Entry 3T5G (X-ray diffraction, 1.70 A resolution); this record covers chains A and B.

# Chain A
Protein: GTP-binding protein Rheb
From: Homo sapiens
Reference sequence: Q15382 (RHEB_HUMAN); numbering as in UniProt (aligned over 1-181)
Sequence (181 residues; row label = number of the first residue in the row):
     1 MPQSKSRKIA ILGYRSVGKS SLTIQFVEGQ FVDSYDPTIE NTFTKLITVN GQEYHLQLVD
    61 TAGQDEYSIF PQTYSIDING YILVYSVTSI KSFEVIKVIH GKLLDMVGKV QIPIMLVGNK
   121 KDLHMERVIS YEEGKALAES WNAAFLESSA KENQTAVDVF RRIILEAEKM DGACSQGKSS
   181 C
Unresolved in the structure: 1, 108-111, 171-175
Differences from the reference sequence: engineered mutation Cys174 (Ala in Q15382)
Modified / non-standard residues: Cys181 (o-methylcysteine; CMT)
Swiss-Prot annotation at these positions:
  - motif: Tyr35 to Phe43 (Effector region)
  - binding site (GDP): Ser16, Val17, Gly18, Lys19, Ser20, Ser21, Val32, Asp33, Asn119, Asp122, Ala150
  - binding site (GTP): Ser16, Gly18, Lys19, Ser20, Ser21, Val32, Tyr35, Thr38, Asn119, Asp122, Ala150
  - binding site (Mg(2+)): Ser20, Thr38
  - site: Tyr35 (Important for autoinhibition of GTPase activity)
  - modified residue: Ser130 (Phosphoserine)
  - cross-link: Lys8 (Glycyl lysine isopeptide (Lys-Gly) (interchain with G-Cter in ubiquitin))
Covalently attached groups: farnesyl (FAR) linked to Cys181
Bound ions: Mg2+: Ser20 (together with GDP)
Ligand contacts: GDP (guanosine-5'-diphosphate): Tyr14, Arg15, Ser16, Val17, Gly18, Lys19, Ser20, Ser21, Phe31, Asp33, Tyr35, Asn119, Lys120, Asp122, Leu123, Ser149, Ala150, Lys151

# Chain B
Protein: Retinal rod rhodopsin-sensitive cGMP 3', 5'-cyclic phosphodiesterase subunit delta
From: Homo sapiens
Reference sequence: O43924 (PDE6D_HUMAN); numbering as in UniProt (aligned over 1-150)
Sequence (152 residues; each row starts with the number of its first residue; numbers below 1 keep their minus sign (Gly-1 is residue -1)):
    -1 GSMSAKDERA REILRGFKLN WMNLRDAETG KILWQGTEDL SVPGVEHEAR VPKKILKCKA
    59 VSRELNFSST EQMEKFRLEQ KVYFKGQCLE EWFFEFGFVI PNSTNTWQSL IEAAPESQMM
   119 PASVLTGNVI IETKFFDDDL LVSTSRVRLF YV
Unresolved in the structure: -1 to 3
Differences from the reference sequence: expression tag (-1 to 0)
Swiss-Prot annotation at these positions:
  - region: Arg144 to Val150 (Required for association with membranes)
Ligand contacts: farnesyl (FAR): Leu17, Met20, Leu22, Trp32, Leu38, Ser39, Val49, Ile53, Val59, Arg61, Leu63, Gln78, Trp90, Ile129, Thr131, Phe133, Ser143, Val145, Leu147, Tyr149

# How chain A and chain B interact
Contacting residue pairs - 34 pairs, chain A then chain B:
  Pro2(A) - Cys86(B)
  Pro2(A) - Leu87(B)
  Gln3(A) - Gln85(B)
  Gln3(A) - Cys86(B)  hydrogen bond (backbone-backbone)
  Gln57(A) - Gln116(B)  hydrogen bond
  Asp77(A) - Pro113(B)
  Gln176(A) - Glu110(B)
  Gly177(A) - Glu110(B)
  Gly177(A) - Ala111(B)
  Gly177(A) - Ala112(B)
  Lys178(A) - Glu88(B)
  Lys178(A) - Glu89(B)
  Lys178(A) - Trp90(B)
  Lys178(A) - Ile109(B)
  Lys178(A) - Glu110(B)  hydrogen bond (backbone-backbone)
  Lys178(A) - Ala111(B)
  Lys178(A) - Ala112(B)  hydrogen bond (backbone-backbone)
  Lys178(A) - Met117(B)
  Ser179(A) - Glu88(B)  hydrogen bond (backbone-side chain)
  Ser179(A) - Gln116(B)
  Ser179(A) - Met117(B)
  Ser179(A) - Met118(B)  hydrogen bond (backbone-backbone)
  Ser180(A) - Leu54(B)
  Ser180(A) - Val80(B)
  Ser180(A) - Glu88(B)  hydrogen bond
  Ser180(A) - Trp90(B)
  Ser180(A) - Tyr149(B)  hydrogen bond (backbone-side chain)
  Cys181(A) - Ile53(B)
  Cys181(A) - Leu54(B)
  Cys181(A) - Cys56(B)
  Cys181(A) - Trp90(B)
  Cys181(A) - Ile109(B)
  Cys181(A) - Ala111(B)
  Cys181(A) - Met117(B)
Other interface residues (no listed pair), chain A (11 interface residues in all): Ser4
Other interface residues (no listed pair), chain B (21 interface residues in all): Val59, Leu123

# In short
The interface between chain A and chain B involves 11 residues on one side and 21 on the other, with 8
hydrogen bonds. Among the polar pairs are Gln57(A)-Gln116(B), Ser179(A)-Glu88(B) and Ser180(A)-Glu88(B). Chain
A binds GDP. Ligands of chain B: farnesyl.
Here chain A is GTP-binding protein Rheb and chain B is Retinal rod rhodopsin-sensitive cGMP 3', 5'-cyclic
phosphodiesterase subunit delta, both from Homo sapiens. Entry 3T5G (Structure of fully modified farnesylated
Rheb in complex with PDE6D) was determined by X-ray diffraction, deposited together with 3T5I.
